Entry 4OTO (X-ray diffraction, 2.59 A resolution); this record covers chains A and I of the 3 polymer chains in the assembly.

[Chain A]
Molecule: Hax3
Source organism: Xanthomonas campestris pv. armoraciae
UniProt: Q3ZD72 (Q3ZD72_XANCA); numbering as in UniProt (aligned over 231-720)
Sequence (499 residues; row label = number of the first residue in the row):
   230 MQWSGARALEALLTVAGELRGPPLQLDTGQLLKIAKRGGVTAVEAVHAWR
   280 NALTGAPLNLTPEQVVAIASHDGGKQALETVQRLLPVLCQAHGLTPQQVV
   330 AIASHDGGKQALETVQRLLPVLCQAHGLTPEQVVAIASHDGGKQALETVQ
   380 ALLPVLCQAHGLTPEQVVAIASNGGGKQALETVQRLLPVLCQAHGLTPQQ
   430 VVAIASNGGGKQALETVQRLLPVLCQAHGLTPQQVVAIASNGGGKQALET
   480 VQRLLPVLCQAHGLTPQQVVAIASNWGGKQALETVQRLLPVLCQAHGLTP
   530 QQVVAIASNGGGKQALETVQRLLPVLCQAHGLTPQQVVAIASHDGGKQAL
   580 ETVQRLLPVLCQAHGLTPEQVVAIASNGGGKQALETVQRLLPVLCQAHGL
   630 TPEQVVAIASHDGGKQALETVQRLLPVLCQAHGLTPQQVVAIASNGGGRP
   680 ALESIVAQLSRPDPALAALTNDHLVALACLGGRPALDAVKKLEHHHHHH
Unresolved in the structure: 230, 722-728
Sequence notes: expression tag (230, 721-728); engineered mutation His300 (Asn in Q3ZD72), Asp301 (Ile in Q3ZD72), His368 (Asn in Q3ZD72), Asp369 (Ile in Q3ZD72), Asn402 (His in Q3ZD72), Gly403 (Asp in Q3ZD72), Asn436 (His in Q3ZD72), Gly437 (Asp in Q3ZD72), Asn470 (His in Q3ZD72), Gly471 (Asp in Q3ZD72), Trp505 (Ser in Q3ZD72), Gly539 (Ser in Q3ZD72), His572 (Asn in Q3ZD72), Asp573 (Ser in Q3ZD72), Asn606 (His in Q3ZD72), Gly607 (Asp in Q3ZD72), His640 (Asn in Q3ZD72), Asp641 (Ile in Q3ZD72)

[Chain I]
Molecule: 17-nt DNA strand
Sequence (17 nucleotides; row label = number of the first residue in the row; numbers below 1 keep their minus sign (DT-2 is residue -2)):
    -2 TGTCCCTTTATCTCTCT

[How chain A and chain I interact]
Pairs across the interface (77):
  Val269(A) with DG-1(I), phosphate contact
  Thr270(A) with DG-1(I), sugar contact; DT0(I), hydrogen bond to the phosphate
  Asp301(A) with DT0(I), base contact; DC1(I), hydrogen bond to the base
  Gly302(A) with DT0(I), phosphate contact; DC1(I), phosphate contact
  Lys304(A) with DT0(I), phosphate contact
  Gln305(A) with DT0(I), hydrogen bond to the phosphate; DC1(I), phosphate contact
  Asp335(A) with DC2(I), hydrogen bond to the base
  Gly336(A) with DC1(I), phosphate contact
  Lys338(A) with DC1(I), phosphate contact
  Gln339(A) with DC1(I), hydrogen bond to the phosphate; DC2(I), phosphate contact
  Asp369(A) with DC3(I), hydrogen bond to the base
  Gly370(A) with DC2(I), phosphate contact; DC3(I), phosphate contact
  Lys372(A) with DC2(I), phosphate contact
  Gln373(A) with DC2(I), hydrogen bond to the phosphate; DC3(I), phosphate contact
  Gly403(A) with DT4(I), base contact
  Gly404(A) with DC3(I), phosphate contact; DT4(I), base contact
  Lys406(A) with DC3(I), phosphate contact
  Gln407(A) with DC3(I), hydrogen bond to the phosphate; DT4(I), phosphate contact
  Gly437(A) with DT5(I), base contact
  Gly438(A) with DT5(I), phosphate contact
  Lys440(A) with DT4(I), phosphate contact
  Gln441(A) with DT4(I), hydrogen bond to the phosphate; DT5(I), phosphate contact
  Gly471(A) with DT6(I), base contact
  Lys474(A) with DT5(I), phosphate contact
  Gln475(A) with DT5(I), hydrogen bond to the phosphate; DT6(I), phosphate contact
  Trp505(A) with DT6(I), base contact; DA7(I), base contact; DT8(I), base contact
  Gly506(A) with DT6(I), sugar contact; DA7(I), phosphate contact
  Lys508(A) with DT6(I), phosphate contact
  Gln509(A) with DT6(I), hydrogen bond to the phosphate; DA7(I), phosphate contact
  Gly539(A) with DT8(I), base contact
  Gly540(A) with DA7(I), phosphate contact; DT8(I), phosphate contact
  Lys542(A) with DA7(I), phosphate contact
  Gln543(A) with DA7(I), hydrogen bond to the phosphate; DT8(I), phosphate contact
  Asp573(A) with DC9(I), hydrogen bond to the base
  Gly574(A) with DT8(I), phosphate contact; DC9(I), phosphate contact
  Lys576(A) with DT8(I), phosphate contact
  Gln577(A) with DT8(I), hydrogen bond to the phosphate; DC9(I), phosphate contact
  Gly607(A) with DT10(I), base contact
  Gly608(A) with DC9(I), phosphate contact
  Lys610(A) with DC9(I), phosphate contact
  Gln611(A) with DC9(I), hydrogen bond to the phosphate; DT10(I), phosphate contact
  Asp641(A) with DC11(I), hydrogen bond to the base
  Gly642(A) with DT10(I), sugar contact; DC11(I), phosphate contact
  Lys644(A) with DT10(I), phosphate contact
  Gln645(A) with DT10(I), hydrogen bond to the phosphate; DC11(I), phosphate contact
  Gly675(A) with DT12(I), base contact
  Gly676(A) with DC11(I), sugar contact; DT12(I), base contact
  Arg678(A) with DC11(I), salt bridge to the phosphate
  Pro679(A) with DC11(I), phosphate contact; DT12(I), phosphate contact
  Arg712(A) with DC11(I), hydrogen bond to the phosphate; DT12(I), salt bridge to the phosphate
  Pro713(A) with DT12(I), phosphate contact; DC13(I), phosphate contact
Interface residues without a listed pair, chain A (53 interface residues in all): Arg266, Gly472

[Summary]
Chain A and chain I form an interface of 53 and 15 residues respectively; the contacts include 18 hydrogen
bonds and 2 salt bridges. Polar pairs include Asp301(A)-DC1(I), Asp335(A)-DC2(I) and Asp369(A)-DC3(I).
Chain A is Hax3 (Xanthomonas campestris pv. armoraciae) and chain I is a 17-nt DNA strand; the structure,
Crystal structure of the S505W mutant of TAL effector dHax3, was determined by X-ray diffraction (same
publication as 4OSH, 4OSI, 4OSJ, 4OSK, 4OSL, 4OSM and 9 further entries).
